PDB entry 9GMR | electron microscopy, 2.80 A resolution | chains F and I of the 11 polymer chains in the assembly

# Chain F
Name: Histone H4
Organism: Homo sapiens
Reference sequence: P62805 (H4_HUMAN); residues 0-102 here correspond to UniProt positions 1-103 (UniProt number = residue number + 1)
Sequence (103 residues; each row starts with the number of its first residue; numbering starts at 0):
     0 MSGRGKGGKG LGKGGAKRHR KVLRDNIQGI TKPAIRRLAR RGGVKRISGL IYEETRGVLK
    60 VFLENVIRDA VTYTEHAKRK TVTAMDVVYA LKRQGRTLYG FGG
Disordered / not traced: 0-24
Curated features (UniProtKB/Swiss-Prot):
  - DNA-binding region: Lys16 to Lys20
  - modified residue: Ser1 (N-acetylserine), Arg3 (Asymmetric dimethylarginine), Lys5 (N6-(2-hydroxyisobutyryl)lysine), Lys8 (N6-(2-hydroxyisobutyryl)lysine), Lys12 (N6-(2-hydroxyisobutyryl)lysine), Lys16 (N6-(2-hydroxyisobutyryl)lysine), Lys20 (N6,N6,N6-trimethyllysine), Lys31 (N6-(2-hydroxyisobutyryl)lysine), Lys44 (N6-(2-hydroxyisobutyryl)lysine), Ser47 (Phosphoserine), Tyr51 (Phosphotyrosine), Lys59 (N6-(2-hydroxyisobutyryl)lysine), Lys77 (N6-(2-hydroxyisobutyryl)lysine), Lys79 (N6-(2-hydroxyisobutyryl)lysine), Thr80 (Phosphothreonine), Tyr88 (Phosphotyrosine), Lys91 (N6-(2-hydroxyisobutyryl)lysine)
  - cross-link (Glycyl lysine isopeptide (Lys-Gly)): Lys12 (interchain with G-Cter in SUMO2), Lys20 (interchain with G-Cter in SUMO2), Lys31 (interchain with G-Cter in SUMO2), Lys59 (interchain with G-Cter in SUMO2), Lys79 (interchain with G-Cter in SUMO2), Lys91 (interchain with G-Cter in SUMO2)

# Chain I
Molecule: 149-nt DNA strand
Sequence (149 nucleotides; each row starts with the number of its first residue):
    25 AGAATCCCGG TGCCGAGGCC GCTCAATTGG TCGTAGACAG CTCTAGCACC GCTTAAACGC
    85 ACGTACGCGC TGTCCCCCGC GTTTTAACCG CCAAGGGGAT TACTCCCTAG TCTCCAGGCA
   145 CGTGTCAGAT ATATACAAGA TCCCCTTAC

# How chain F and chain I interact
Pairs across the interface (10):
  Arg35(F) - DC102(I)  salt bridge to the phosphate
  Lys44(F) - DC102(I)  phosphate contact
  Arg45(F) - DC102(I)  phosphate contact
  Ile46(F) - DC101(I)  sugar contact
  Ile46(F) - DC102(I)  hydrogen bond to the phosphate
  Gly48(F) - DC101(I)  hydrogen bond to the phosphate
  Arg78(F) - DG122(I)  phosphate contact
  Lys79(F) - DG121(I)  salt bridge to the phosphate
  Lys79(F) - DG122(I)  hydrogen bond to the phosphate
  Thr80(F) - DG122(I)  hydrogen bond to the phosphate
Other interface residues (no listed pair), chain F (10 interface residues in all): Ser47, Lys77

# Summary
10 residues of chain F face 4 of chain I across their interface; the contacts include 4 hydrogen bonds and 2
salt bridges. Polar contacts include Ile46(F)-DC102(I), Gly48(F)-DC101(I) and Lys79(F)-DG122(I). UniProt lists
a DNA-binding region on chain F.
Chain F is Histone H4 (Homo sapiens) and chain I is a 149-nt DNA strand; the structure,
SIRT7-H3K36MTUnucleosome complex, was determined by electron microscopy, deposited together with 9GMK.
